Entry 6Y9Z (electron microscopy, 4.80 A resolution (low resolution: residue-level contacts below are approximate; hydrogen-bond / salt-bridge calls are withheld)); this record covers chains D and H of the 13 polymer chains in the assembly.

[Chain D (and H)]
Molecule: Gag-Pol polyprotein
Organism: Human immunodeficiency virus 1
Notes: EC 3.4.23.16, 2.7.7.49, 2.7.7.7, 3.1.26.13, 3.1.13.2, 2.7.7.-, 3.1.-.-; chain H of this document is another copy of the same molecule, construct and numbering; everything in this record applies to it too
Reference sequence: P0C6F2 (POL_HV1LW); residues 1-220 here correspond to UniProt positions 133-352 (UniProt number = residue number + 132)
Chain sequence (220 residues; numbered 1 to 220; the number before each row is that of its first residue):
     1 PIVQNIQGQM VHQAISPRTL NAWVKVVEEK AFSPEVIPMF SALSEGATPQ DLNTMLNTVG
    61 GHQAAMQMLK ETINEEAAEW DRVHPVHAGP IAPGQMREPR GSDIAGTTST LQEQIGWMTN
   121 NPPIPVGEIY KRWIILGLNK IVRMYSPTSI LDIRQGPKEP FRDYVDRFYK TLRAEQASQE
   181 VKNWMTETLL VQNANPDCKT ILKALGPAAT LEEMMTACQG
Cystine bridges: C198-C218
UniProt features mapped onto this chain:
  - region: N57 to Q95 (Interaction with human PPIA/CYPA and NUP153)
  - site: G89, P90 (Cis/trans isomerization of proline peptide bond)

[Chain D / chain H interface]
Contacting residue pairs (18; chain D residue first):
  L151(D) - W184(H)
  L151(D) - T188(H)
  L151(D) - L189(H)
  L151(D) - Q192(H)
  R154(D) - R154(H)
  E180(D) - S178(H)
  E180(D) - E180(H)
  E180(D) - V181(H)
  V181(D) - V181(H)
  V181(D) - W184(H)
  W184(D) - L151(H)
  W184(D) - A177(H)
  W184(D) - V181(H)
  W184(D) - W184(H)
  W184(D) - M185(H)
  M185(D) - W184(H)
  L189(D) - L151(H)
  Q192(D) - L151(H)
Also at the interface, not in a pair above, chain D (12 interface residues in all): S149, D152, A177, T188

[Overview]
12 residues of chain D and 11 residues of chain H are in contact.
Both chains are Gag-Pol polyprotein (Human immunodeficiency virus 1). Entry 6Y9Z (Structure of the native
full-length HIV-1 capsid protein in complex with Cyclophilin A from helical assembly ...) was determined by
electron microscopy, deposited together with 6Y9V, 6Y9W, 6Y9X, 6Y9Y and 6ZDJ.
